5CCH - chains C and D of the 6 polymer chains in the assembly; structure by X-ray diffraction, 3.60 A resolution.

[Chain C]
Name: Synaptosomal-associated protein 25
Organism: Rattus norvegicus
Reference sequence: P60881 (SNP25_RAT), isoform P60881-2; numbering as in UniProt (aligned over 7-83)
Amino-acid sequence (77 residues; row label = number of the first residue in the row):
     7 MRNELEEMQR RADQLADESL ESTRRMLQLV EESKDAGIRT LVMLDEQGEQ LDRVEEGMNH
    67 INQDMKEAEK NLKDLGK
Disordered / not traced: 7-9

[Chain D]
Name: Synaptosomal-associated protein 25
Organism: Rattus norvegicus
Reference sequence: P60881 (SNP25_RAT), isoform P60881-2; numbering as in UniProt (aligned over 141-204)
Amino-acid sequence (65 residues; numbered 140 to 204; the number before each row is that of its first residue):
   140 MARENEMDEN LEQVSGIIGN LRHMALDMGN EIDTQNRQID RIMEKADSNK TRIDEANQRA
   200 TKMLG
Disordered / not traced: 204
Sequence notes: initiating methionine (140)
Curated features (UniProtKB/Swiss-Prot):
  - site ((Microbial infection) Cleavage): Arg-180, Ile-181, Gln-197, Arg-198
  - modified residue (Phosphoserine): Ser-154, Ser-187

[How chain C and chain D interact]
Residue-residue contacts - 52 pairs, chain C then chain D:
  Ala-22(C) with Met-146(D)
  Ser-25(C) with Met-146(D)
  Leu-26(C) with Arg-142(D); Glu-145(D); Met-146(D)
  Thr-29(C) with Met-146(D); Asn-149(D), hydrogen bond; Leu-150(D)
  Arg-30(C) with Arg-142(D); Glu-145(D), salt bridge; Asn-149(D)
  Leu-33(C) with Asn-149(D); Gln-152(D); Val-153(D), hydrophobic
  Val-36(C) with Ile-156(D), hydrophobic; Ile-157(D), hydrophobic
  Glu-37(C) with Ile-156(D)
  Ser-39(C) with Leu-160(D)
  Lys-40(C) with Leu-160(D); Met-163(D)
  Gly-43(C) with Met-167(D)
  Thr-46(C) with Met-167(D)
  Leu-47(C) with Met-167(D), hydrophobic
  Leu-50(C) with Met-167(D), hydrophobic; Glu-170(D); Ile-171(D), hydrophobic; Gln-174(D), hydrogen bond (backbone-side chain)
  Gly-54(C) with Gln-174(D); Gln-177(D)
  Leu-57(C) with Gln-174(D); Gln-177(D); Ile-178(D), hydrophobic
  Asp-58(C) with Gln-177(D), hydrogen bond
  Val-60(C) with Ile-181(D), hydrophobic
  Glu-61(C) with Gln-177(D), hydrogen bond; Arg-180(D), salt bridge; Ile-181(D); Lys-184(D), salt bridge
  Met-64(C) with Ala-185(D), hydrophobic; Asn-188(D), hydrogen bond (backbone-side chain)
  Asn-65(C) with Lys-184(D), hydrogen bond
  Ile-67(C) with Asn-188(D)
  Asn-68(C) with Asn-188(D); Arg-191(D)
  Met-71(C) with Arg-191(D), hydrogen bond (backbone-side chain); Ile-192(D), hydrophobic; Ala-195(D), hydrophobic
  Lys-72(C) with Arg-191(D)
  Glu-75(C) with Arg-191(D), salt bridge
  Leu-78(C) with Ala-195(D); Met-202(D), hydrophobic
  Leu-81(C) with Met-202(D), hydrophobic
Other interface residues (no listed pair), chain C (31 interface residues in all): Met-32, Ile-44, Gln-53
Other interface residues (no listed pair), chain D (29 interface residues in all): Ser-187, Glu-194, Arg-198

[In short]
31 residues of chain C face 29 of chain D across their interface; the contacts include 7 hydrogen bonds and 4
salt bridges. Polar contacts include Arg-30(C)/Glu-145(D), Glu-61(C)/Arg-180(D) and Glu-61(C)/Lys-184(D).
Here chain C is Synaptosomal-associated protein 25 and chain D is Synaptosomal-associated protein 25, both
from Rattus norvegicus. Entry 5CCH (Structure of the Ca2+-bound synaptotagmin-1 SNARE complex (short unit cell
form)) was determined by X-ray diffraction, deposited together with 5CCG, 5CCI and 5CCJ.
